5MF4 - chains A and E of the 6 polymer chains in the assembly; structure by X-ray diffraction, 2.30 A resolution.

# Chain A
Protein: Tubulin alpha-1B chain
From: Bos taurus
UniProtKB: P81947 (TBA1B_BOVIN); residue numbers follow UniProt; this construct covers 1-451
Chain sequence (451 residues; each row starts with the number of its first residue):
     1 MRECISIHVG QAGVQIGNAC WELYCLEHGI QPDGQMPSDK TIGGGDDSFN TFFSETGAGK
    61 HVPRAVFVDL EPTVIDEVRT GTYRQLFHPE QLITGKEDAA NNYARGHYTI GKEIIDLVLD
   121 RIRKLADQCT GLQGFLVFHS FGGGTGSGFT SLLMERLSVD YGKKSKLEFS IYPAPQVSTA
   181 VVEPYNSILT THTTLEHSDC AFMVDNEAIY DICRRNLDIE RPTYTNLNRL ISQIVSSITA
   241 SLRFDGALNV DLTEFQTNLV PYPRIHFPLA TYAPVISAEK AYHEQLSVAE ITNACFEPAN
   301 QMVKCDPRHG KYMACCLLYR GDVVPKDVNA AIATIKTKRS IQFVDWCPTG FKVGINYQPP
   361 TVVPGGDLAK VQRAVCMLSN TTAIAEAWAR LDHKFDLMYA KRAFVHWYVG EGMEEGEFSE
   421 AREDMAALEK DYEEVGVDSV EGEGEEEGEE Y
Not modelled in the structure: 1, 281-282, 439-451
Ion coordination: Ca2+: Asp39, Thr41, Gly44, Glu55
Ligand contacts: GTP (guanosine-5'-triphosphate): Gly10, Gln11, Ala12, Gln15, Ile16, Asp69, Asp98, Ala99, Ala100, Asn101, Ser140, Gly142, Gly143, Gly144, Thr145, Gly146, Ile171, Pro173, Val177, Ser178, Glu183, Asn206, Tyr224, Leu227, Asn228, Ile231

# Chain E
Protein: Stathmin-4
From: Rattus norvegicus
UniProtKB: P63043 (STMN4_RAT), isoform P63043-3; residues 3-145 here correspond to UniProt positions 74-216 (UniProt number = residue number + 71)
Chain sequence (143 residues; each row starts with the number of its first residue):
     3 MADMEVIELN KCTSGQSFEV ILKPPSFDGV PEFNASLPRR RDPSLEEIQK KLEAAEERRK
    63 YQEAELLKHL AEKREHEREV IQKAIEENNN FIKMAKEKLA QKMESNKENR EAHLAAMLER
   123 LQEKDKHAEE VRKNKELKEE ASR
Not modelled in the structure: 3-5, 29-43, 143-145
Sequence notes: cloning artifact (3-4)
UniProt features mapped onto this chain:
  - modified residue: Ser19 (Phosphoserine)

# Chain A / chain E interface
Residue-residue contacts - 60 pairs, chain A then chain E:
  His107(A) with Leu54(E)
  Tyr108(A) with Leu54(E), hydrophobic; Ala57(E), hydrophobic; Arg61(E)
  Thr109(A) with Arg61(E), hydrogen bond
  Lys112(A) with Glu58(E), salt bridge
  Glu113(A) with Glu58(E)
  Leu152(A) with Leu54(E), hydrophobic
  Glu155(A) with Ile50(E)
  Arg156(A) with Leu47(E)
  Val159(A) with Pro45(E); Leu47(E)
  Glu196(A) with Asp44(E)
  His197(A) with Asp44(E), salt bridge; Pro45(E)
  Asp245(A) with Cys14(E); Thr15(E); Ser16(E)
  Gly246(A) with Cys14(E)
  Ala247(A) with Asn12(E); Cys14(E); Ser19(E)
  Leu248(A) with Ser19(E)
  Pro325(A) with Gln18(E); Phe20(E), hydrophobic
  Asn329(A) with Met6(E); Phe20(E); Val22(E)
  Ile332(A) with Leu24(E), hydrophobic
  Asp345(A) with Pro27(E); Ser28(E), hydrogen bond (backbone-backbone)
  Trp346(A) with Pro27(E)
  Cys347(A) with Pro27(E)
  Pro348(A) with Lys25(E); Pro27(E)
  Thr349(A) with Ile23(E); Leu24(E), hydrogen bond (backbone-backbone); Lys25(E), hydrogen bond (backbone-backbone)
  Gly350(A) with Val22(E)
  Phe351(A) with Glu21(E); Val22(E), hydrogen bond (backbone-backbone)
  Lys352(A) with Phe20(E); Glu21(E)
  Val353(A) with Ser19(E); Phe20(E), hydrogen bond (backbone-backbone)
  Gly354(A) with Gln18(E)
  Ile355(A) with Gly17(E); Gln18(E), hydrogen bond (backbone-backbone)
  Asn356(A) with Ser16(E)
  Tyr357(A) with Ser16(E), hydrogen bond (backbone-backbone); Gly17(E); Gln18(E), hydrogen bond
  Val409(A) with Gln64(E), hydrogen bond (backbone-side chain)
  Gly410(A) with Arg61(E); Gln64(E)
  Glu411(A) with Arg61(E), hydrogen bond (backbone-side chain)
  Gly412(A) with Ala57(E); Arg60(E), hydrogen bond (backbone-side chain); Arg61(E)
  Glu414(A) with Arg60(E)
Also at the interface, not in a pair above, chain A (40 interface residues in all): Ser158, Val328, Ala333, Lys336
Also at the interface, not in a pair above, chain E (31 interface residues in all): Val8, Pro26, Ser46, Lys53, Glu55

# Summary
40 residues of chain A and 31 residues of chain E are in contact; the contacts include 12 hydrogen bonds and 2
salt bridges. Polar contacts include Lys112(A)-Glu58(E), His197(A)-Asp44(E) and Thr109(A)-Arg61(E). Bound to
chain A: GTP.
Chain A is Tubulin alpha-1B chain (Bos taurus) and chain E is Stathmin-4 (Rattus norvegicus); the structure,
Tubulin-Dictyostatin complex, was determined by X-ray diffraction.
